7V9S - chains S and J of the 26 polymer chains in the assembly; structure by electron microscopy, 11.00 A resolution (very low resolution: no residue pairs are listed; an interface is given only as per-side residue counts).

# Chain S
Name: Histone H3.1
From: Homo sapiens
UniProtKB: P68431 (H31_HUMAN); residues 0-135 here correspond to UniProt positions 1-136 (UniProt number = residue number + 1)
Chain sequence (136 residues; each row starts with the number of its first residue; numbering starts at 0):
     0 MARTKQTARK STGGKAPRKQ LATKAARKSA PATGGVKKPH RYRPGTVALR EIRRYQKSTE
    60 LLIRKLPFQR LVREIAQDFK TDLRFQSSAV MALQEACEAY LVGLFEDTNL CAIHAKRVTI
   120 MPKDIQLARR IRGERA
Disordered / not traced: 0-35
Swiss-Prot annotation at these positions:
  - modified residue: Arg-2 (Asymmetric dimethylarginine), Thr-3 (Phosphothreonine), Lys-4 (Allysine), Gln-5 (5-glutamyl dopamine), Thr-6 (Phosphothreonine), Arg-8 (Citrulline), Lys-9 (N6,N6,N6-trimethyllysine), Ser-10 (ADP-ribosylserine), Thr-11 (Phosphothreonine), Lys-14 (N6-(2-hydroxyisobutyryl)lysine), Arg-17 (Asymmetric dimethylarginine), Lys-18 (N6-(2-hydroxyisobutyryl)lysine), Lys-23 (N6-(2-hydroxyisobutyryl)lysine), Arg-26 (Citrulline), Lys-27 (N6,N6,N6-trimethyllysine), Ser-28 (ADP-ribosylserine), Lys-36 (N6,N6,N6-trimethyllysine), Lys-37 (N6-methyllysine), Tyr-41 (Phosphotyrosine), Lys-56 (N6,N6,N6-trimethyllysine) and 8 more in UniProt
  - lipidation: Lys-18 (N6-decanoyllysine)

# Chain J
Molecule: 408-nt DNA strand
From: Homo sapiens
Sequence (408 nucleotides; row label = number of the first residue in the row):
     1 CCCTAACCCT AACCCTAACC CTAACCCTAA CCCTAACCCT AACCCTAACC CTAACCCTAA
    61 CCCTAACCCT AACCCTAACC CTAACCCTAA CCCTAACCCT AACCCTAACC CTAACCCTAA
   121 CCCTAACCCT AACCCTAACC CTAACCCTAA CCCTAACCCT AACCCTAACC CTAACCCTAA
   181 CCCTAACCCT AACCCTAACC CTAACCCTAA CCCTAACCCT AACCCTAACC CTAACCCTAA
   241 CCCTAACCCT AACCCTAACC CTAACCCTAA CCCTAACCCT AACCCTAACC CTAACCCTAA
   301 CCCTAACCCT AACCCTAACC CTAACCCTAA CCCTAACCCT AACCCTAACC CTAACCCTAA
   361 CCCTAACCCT AACCCTAACC CTAACCCTAA CCCTAACCCT AACCCTAA
Disordered / not traced: 394-408

# Interface between chain S and chain J
At this resolution (11 A) residue pairs are not listed: 21 residues of chain S and 14 of chain J lie at the interface.

# Summary
21 residues of chain S and 14 residues of chain J are in contact.
Here chain S is Histone H3.1 and chain J is a 408-nt DNA strand, both from Homo sapiens. Entry 7V9S (Telomeric
trinucleosome in open state) was determined by electron microscopy together with 7V90, 7V96, 7V9C, 7V9J, 7V9K
and 7VA4 from the same study.
